PDB entry 6PQU | electron microscopy, 3.30 A resolution | chains A and D of the 8 polymer chains in the assembly

# Chain A
Protein: DNA-mediated transposase
Organism: Helicoverpa zea
Reference sequence: B0F0C5 (B0F0C5_HELZE); residue numbers follow UniProt; this construct covers 17-507
Sequence (497 residues; each row starts with the number of its first residue):
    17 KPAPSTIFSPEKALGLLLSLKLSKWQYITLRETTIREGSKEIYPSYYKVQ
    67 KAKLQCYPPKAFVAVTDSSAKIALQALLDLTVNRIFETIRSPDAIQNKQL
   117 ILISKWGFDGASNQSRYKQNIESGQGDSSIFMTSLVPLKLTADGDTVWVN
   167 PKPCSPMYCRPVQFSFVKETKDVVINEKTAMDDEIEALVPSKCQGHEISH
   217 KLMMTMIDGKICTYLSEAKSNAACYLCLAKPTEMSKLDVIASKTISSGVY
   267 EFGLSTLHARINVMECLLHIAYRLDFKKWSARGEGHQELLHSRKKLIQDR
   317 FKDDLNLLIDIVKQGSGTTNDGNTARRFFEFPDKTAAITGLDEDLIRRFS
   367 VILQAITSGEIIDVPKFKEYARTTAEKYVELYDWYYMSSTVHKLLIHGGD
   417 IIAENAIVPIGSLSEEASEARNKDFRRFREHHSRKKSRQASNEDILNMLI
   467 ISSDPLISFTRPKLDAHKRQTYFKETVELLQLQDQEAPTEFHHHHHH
Not modelled in the structure: 17-20, 131-141, 245-252, 274, 509-513
Construct notes: expression tag (508-513)
Bound ions: Mg2+: Asp125, Asp224; Zn2+: Cys240, Cys243, His408, His413; K+: Glu431, Glu435
From the paper describing this entry:
  - catalytic residues: Asp125, Asp224, Glu435 (citing earlier work)

# Chain D
Molecule: TIR substrate DNA transferred strand
Sequence (32 nucleotides; each row starts with the number of its first residue):
     1 TTTTCGATCCACCGTGAGATCTAGGCCAGATC
Not modelled in the structure: 32

# Interface between chain A and chain D
Pairs across the interface - 10 pairs, chain A then chain D:
  Asp224(A) with DG18(D), phosphate contact
  Asn339(A) with DA19(D), hydrogen bond to the phosphate; DT20(D), hydrogen bond to the phosphate
  Arg342(A) with DA19(D), salt bridge to the phosphate
  Arg343(A) with DA19(D), hydrogen bond to the phosphate; DT20(D), salt bridge to the phosphate
  Glu435(A) with DG16(D), sugar contact
  Asn438(A) with DA17(D), phosphate contact
  Arg442(A) with DG16(D), salt bridge to the phosphate; DA17(D), salt bridge to the phosphate
Interface residues without a listed pair, chain A (10 interface residues in all): Ser128, Gln130, Lys439

# Overview
Chain A and chain D form an interface of 10 and 5 residues respectively, with 3 hydrogen bonds and 4 salt
bridges. Polar pairs include Asn339(A)-DA19(D), Asn339(A)-DT20(D) and Arg343(A)-DA19(D). The Mg2+ site is
built by Asp125(A) and Asp224(A). Cys240(A), Cys243(A), His408(A) and His413(A) coordinate Zn2+. From the
paper: catalytic residues Asp125(A), Asp224(A) and Glu435(A).
Here chain A is DNA-mediated transposase (Helicoverpa zea) and chain D is TIR substrate DNA transferred
strand. Entry 6PQU (Cryo-EM structure of HzTransib/nicked TIR substrate DNA pre-reaction complex (PRC)) was
determined by electron microscopy, deposited together with 6PQR, 6PQX, 6PQY and 6PR5.
